1NJA - chain A; structure by X-ray diffraction, 2.50 A resolution.

# Chain A
Name: Thymidylate synthase
Source organism: Lactobacillus casei
Notes: EC 2.1.1.45
Reference sequence: P00469 (TYSY_LACCA); numbering as in UniProt (aligned over 1-316)
Sequence (316 residues; numbered 1 to 316; the number before each row is that of its first residue):
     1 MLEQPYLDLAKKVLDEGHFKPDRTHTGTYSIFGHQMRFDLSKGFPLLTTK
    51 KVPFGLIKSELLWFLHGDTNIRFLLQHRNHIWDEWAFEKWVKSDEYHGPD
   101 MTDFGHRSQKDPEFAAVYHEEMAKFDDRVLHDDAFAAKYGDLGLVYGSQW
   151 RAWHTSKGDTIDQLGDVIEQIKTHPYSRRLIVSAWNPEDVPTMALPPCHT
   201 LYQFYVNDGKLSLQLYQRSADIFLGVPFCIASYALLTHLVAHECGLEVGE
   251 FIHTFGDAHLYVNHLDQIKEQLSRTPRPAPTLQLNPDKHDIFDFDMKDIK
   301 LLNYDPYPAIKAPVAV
Sequence notes: engineered mutation C229 (Asn in P00469)
Ligand contacts: 2'-deoxycytidine-5'-monophosphate (DCM): R23, R178, R179, L195, C198, H199, Q217, R218, S219, A220, D221, G225, H259, Y261

# Overview
Ligands of chain A: 2'-deoxycytidine-5'-monophosphate.
Chain A is Thymidylate synthase (Lactobacillus casei); the structure, Thymidylate synthase, mutation, N229C
with 2'-deoxycytidine 5'-monophosphate (dcmp), was determined by X-ray diffraction, deposited together with
1NJB, 1NJC, 1NJD and 1NJE.
